PDB entry 8K3Y | electron microscopy, 4.42 A resolution (low resolution: residue-level contacts below are approximate; hydrogen-bond / salt-bridge calls are withheld) | chains A and D of the 6 polymer chains in the assembly

== Chain A (and D) ==
Protein: Lon protease
From: Meiothermus taiwanensis
Notes: EC 3.4.21.53; chain D of this document is another copy of the same molecule, construct and numbering; everything in this record applies to it too
Reference sequence: A0A059VAZ3 (A0A059VAZ3_9DEIN); residue numbers follow UniProt; this construct covers 1-793
Amino-acid sequence (799 residues; row label = number of the first residue in the row):
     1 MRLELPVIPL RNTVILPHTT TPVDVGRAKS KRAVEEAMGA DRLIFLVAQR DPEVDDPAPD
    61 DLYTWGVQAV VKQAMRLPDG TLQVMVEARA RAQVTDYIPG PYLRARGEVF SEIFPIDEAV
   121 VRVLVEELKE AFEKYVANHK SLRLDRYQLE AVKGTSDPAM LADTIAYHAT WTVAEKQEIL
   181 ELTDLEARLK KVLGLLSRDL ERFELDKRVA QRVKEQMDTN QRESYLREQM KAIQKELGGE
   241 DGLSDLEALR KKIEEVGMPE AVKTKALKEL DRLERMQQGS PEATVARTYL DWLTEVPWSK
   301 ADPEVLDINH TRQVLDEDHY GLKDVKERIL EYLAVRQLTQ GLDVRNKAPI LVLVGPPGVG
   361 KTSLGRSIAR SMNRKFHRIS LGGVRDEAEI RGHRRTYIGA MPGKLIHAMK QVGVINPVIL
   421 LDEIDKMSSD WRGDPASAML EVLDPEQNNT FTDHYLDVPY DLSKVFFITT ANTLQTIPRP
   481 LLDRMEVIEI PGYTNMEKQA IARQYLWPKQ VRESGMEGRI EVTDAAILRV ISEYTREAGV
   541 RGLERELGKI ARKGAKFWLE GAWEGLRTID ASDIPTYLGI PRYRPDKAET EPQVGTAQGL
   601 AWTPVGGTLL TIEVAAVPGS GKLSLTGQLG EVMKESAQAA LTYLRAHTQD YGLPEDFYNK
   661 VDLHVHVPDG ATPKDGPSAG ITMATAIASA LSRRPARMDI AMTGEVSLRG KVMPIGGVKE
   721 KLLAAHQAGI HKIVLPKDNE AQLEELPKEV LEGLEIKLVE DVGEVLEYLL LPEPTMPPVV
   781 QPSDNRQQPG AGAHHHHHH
Unresolved in the structure: 1, 775-799
Construct notes: engineered mutation S224 (Tyr in A0A059VAZ3); expression tag (794-799)

== How chain A and chain D interact ==
Pairs across the interface (20; chain A residue first):
  P115(A) - R143(D)
  I116(A) - K140(D)
  I116(A) - S141(D)
  I116(A) - L142(D)
  I116(A) - R143(D)
  D117(A) - S141(D)
  K190(A) - K214(D)
  L193(A) - K214(D)
  L193(A) - E215(D)
  G194(A) - D218(D)
  G194(A) - Q221(D)
  L195(A) - Q221(D)
  S197(A) - E215(D)
  S197(A) - D218(D)
  R198(A) - Q221(D)
  E201(A) - R222(D)
  R202(A) - R222(D)
  R202(A) - Y225(D)
  L205(A) - R222(D)
  P281(A) - W431(D)
Other interface residues (no listed pair), chain A (14 interface residues in all): S280
Other interface residues (no listed pair), chain D (12 interface residues in all): L226

== Summary ==
The interface between chain A and chain D involves 14 residues on one side and 12 on the other.
Chain A and chain D are both Lon protease (Meiothermus taiwanensis); the structure, The "5+1" heteromeric
structure of Lon protease consisting of a spiral pentamer with Y224S mutation and ..., was determined by
electron microscopy together with 7YPK from the same study.
